PDB entry 8PQQ | X-ray diffraction, 2.23 A resolution | chains C and D of the 4 polymer chains in the assembly

Chain C:
Name: Nucleoside 2-deoxyribosyltransferase
From: Chroococcidiopsis thermalis PCC 7203
UniProt: K9TVX3 (K9TVX3_CHRTP); residue numbers follow UniProt; this construct covers 1-154
Amino-acid sequence (154 residues; row label = number of the first residue in the row):
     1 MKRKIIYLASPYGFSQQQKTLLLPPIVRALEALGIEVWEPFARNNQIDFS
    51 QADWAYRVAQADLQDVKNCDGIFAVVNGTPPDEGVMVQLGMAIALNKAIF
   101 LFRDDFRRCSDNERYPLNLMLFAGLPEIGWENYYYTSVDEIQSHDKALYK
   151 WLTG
Sequence notes: engineered mutation Gln88 (Glu in K9TVX3)
Small-molecule neighbours:
  - clofarabine (CFB; 2-chloro-9-(2-deoxy-2-fluoro-b -D-arabinofuranosyl)-9H-purin-6-amine), molecule 1: Tyr7, Ala9, Ser10, Phe14, Pro40, Phe41, Asn44, Trp54, Val58, Asp62, Asp82, Gly84, Val85, Gln88
  - clofarabine (CFB), molecule 2: Asp111, Asn118, Leu119, Met120

Chain D:
Name: Nucleoside 2-deoxyribosyltransferase
From: Chroococcidiopsis thermalis PCC 7203
UniProt: K9TVX3 (K9TVX3_CHRTP); residues 1-155 here = UniProt positions 1-155
Amino-acid sequence (155 residues; row label = number of the first residue in the row):
     1 MKRKIIYLASPYGFSQQQKTLLLPPIVRALEALGIEVWEPFARNNQIDFS
    51 QADWAYRVAQADLQDVKNCDGIFAVVNGTPPDEGVMVQLGMAIALNKAIF
   101 LFRDDFRRCSDNERYPLNLMLFAGLPEIGWENYYYTSVDEIQSHDKALYK
   151 WLTGM
Disordered / not traced: 1, 155
Sequence notes: engineered mutation Gln88 (Glu in K9TVX3)
Small-molecule neighbours:
  - clofarabine (CFB; 2-chloro-9-(2-deoxy-2-fluoro-b -D-arabinofuranosyl)-9H-purin-6-amine), molecule 1: Tyr7, Ala9, Ser10, Pro11, Phe14, Pro40, Phe41, Asn44, Trp54, Val58, Asp62, Asp82, Gly84, Val85, Gln88
  - clofarabine (CFB), molecule 2: Asp111, Asn118, Leu119, Met120
From the paper describing this entry:
  - binding site for clofarabine: Ser10, Asp62, Asp111, Asn118
  - catalytic residues: Asp111 (proposed by the authors, not directly observed)
  - mutagenesis - D62N, E88Q (50-fold), M120C: decreased catalytic activity
  - mutagenesis - E88Q: unchanged catalytic activity on 2'-deoxyribosylation
  - specificity-determining residues: Asp62 (proposed by the authors, not directly observed)

How chain C and chain D interact:
Pairs across the interface (32):
  Tyr12(C) - Gln18(D)
  Gly13(C) - Phe106(D)
  Phe14(C) - Asp104(D)
  Phe14(C) - Asp105(D)
  Phe14(C) - Phe106(D)  hydrogen bond (backbone-backbone)
  Phe14(C) - Arg107(D)
  Ser15(C) - Asp104(D)  hydrogen bond
  Gln16(C) - Asp104(D)  hydrogen bond (backbone-backbone)
  Gln16(C) - Ser137(D)
  Gln17(C) - Leu22(D)  hydrogen bond (side chain-backbone)
  Gln17(C) - Pro25(D)
  Gln17(C) - Ile26(D)
  Gln17(C) - Asp104(D)  hydrogen bond (backbone-side chain)
  Gln17(C) - Val138(D)
  Gln18(C) - Tyr12(D)  hydrogen bond
  Gln18(C) - Leu22(D)
  Leu21(C) - Leu21(D)
  Leu22(C) - Gln17(D)
  Leu22(C) - Gln18(D)
  Leu22(C) - Leu22(D)  hydrophobic
  Asp82(C) - Arg107(D)  salt bridge
  Asp104(C) - Phe14(D)
  Asp104(C) - Ser15(D)  hydrogen bond
  Asp104(C) - Gln16(D)
  Asp104(C) - Gln17(D)
  Asp105(C) - Phe14(D)
  Phe106(C) - Gly13(D)
  Phe106(C) - Phe14(D)  hydrogen bond (backbone-backbone)
  Phe106(C) - Gln16(D)
  Arg107(C) - Phe14(D)
  Arg107(C) - Asp82(D)  salt bridge
  Val138(C) - Gln17(D)
Also at the interface, not in a pair above, chain C (16 interface residues in all): Pro25
Also at the interface, not in a pair above, chain D (19 interface residues in all): Asn77

In short:
Chain C and chain D form an interface of 16 and 19 residues respectively; the contacts include 8 hydrogen
bonds and 2 salt bridges. Among the polar pairs are Asp82(C)-Arg107(D), Arg107(C)-Asp82(D) and
Ser15(C)-Asp104(D). Ligands of chain C: clofarabine. From the paper: the catalytic residue Asp111(D); D62N,
E88Q and M120C of chain D reduce catalytic activity.
Chain C is Nucleoside 2-deoxyribosyltransferase and chain D is Nucleoside 2-deoxyribosyltransferase, both from
Chroococcidiopsis thermalis PCC 7203; the structure, Nucleoside 2'deoxyribosyltransferase from
Chroococcidiopsis thermalis PCC 7203 E88Q Mutant bound to Clofarabine, was determined by X-ray diffraction.
